PDB entry 5K7Y | X-ray diffraction, 1.79 A resolution | chain A

== Chain A ==
Molecule: Cytosolic purine 5'-nucleotidase
From: Homo sapiens
Notes: EC 3.1.3.5
UniProt: P49902 (5NTC_HUMAN); residue numbers follow UniProt; this construct covers 1-536
Sequence (555 residues; row label = number of the first residue in the row; numbers below 1 keep their minus sign (Met-18 is residue -18)):
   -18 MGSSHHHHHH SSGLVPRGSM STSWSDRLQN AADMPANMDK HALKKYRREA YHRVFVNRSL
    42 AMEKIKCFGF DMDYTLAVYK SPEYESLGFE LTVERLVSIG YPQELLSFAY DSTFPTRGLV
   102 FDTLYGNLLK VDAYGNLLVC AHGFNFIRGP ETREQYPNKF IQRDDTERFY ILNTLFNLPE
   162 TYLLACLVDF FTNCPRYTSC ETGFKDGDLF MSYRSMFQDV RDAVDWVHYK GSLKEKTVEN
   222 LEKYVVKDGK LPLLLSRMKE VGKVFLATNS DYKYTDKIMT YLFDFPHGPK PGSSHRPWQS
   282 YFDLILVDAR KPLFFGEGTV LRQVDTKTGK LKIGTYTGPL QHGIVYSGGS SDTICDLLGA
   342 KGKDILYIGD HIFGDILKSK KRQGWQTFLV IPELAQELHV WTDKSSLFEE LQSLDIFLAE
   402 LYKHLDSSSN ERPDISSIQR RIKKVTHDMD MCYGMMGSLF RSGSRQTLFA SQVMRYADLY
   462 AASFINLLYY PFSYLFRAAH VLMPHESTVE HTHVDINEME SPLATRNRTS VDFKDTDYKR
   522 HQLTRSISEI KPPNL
Not modelled in the structure: -18 to 2, 403-416, 489-536
Construct notes: initiating methionine (-18); expression tag (-17 to 0); engineered mutation Gln367 (Arg in P49902)
UniProt features mapped onto this chain:
  - active site: Asp52 (Nucleophile), Asp54 (Proton donor)
  - binding site (GMP): Asp52, Asp54, Arg202, Asp206, Lys215, Thr249, Asn250, Lys292
  - binding site (IMP): Asp52, Asp54, Arg202, Asp206, Lys215, Thr249, Asn250, Ser251, Lys292
  - binding site (Mg(2+)): Asp52, Asp54, Asp351
  - binding site ((2R)-2,3-bisphosphoglycerate): Arg144, Lys362, Tyr457
  - binding site (ATP): Arg144, Asn154, Gln453, Arg456
  - binding site (dATP): Arg144, Asn154, Gln453, Arg456
  - binding site (adenosine): Asn154, Met436, Gln453
  - binding site (P(1),P(4)-bis(5'-adenosyl) tetraphosphate): Asn154, Lys362, Gln453, Tyr457
  - modified residue (Phosphoserine): Ser418, Ser502, Ser511, Ser527
  - natural variant: Leu460 (L460P: In SPG45; uncertain significance)
  - mutagenesis: Asp52 (D52N: Loss of 5' nucleotidase activity)
What the authors report for this chain:
  - mutagenesis - R367Q: increased stability
  - contacts within the chain: Lys361-Asp459
  - conformationally variable residues (order/disorder transition): Gly355 to Gly365, Lys385 to Cys433, Tyr470 to His486
  - self-association interface (contacts with another copy of this molecule); pairs are residue here / residue on that copy: Asn117-Lys344
  - disease-associated variants - R367Q: increased catalytic activity on in the absence of ATP
  - disease-associated variants - R367Q: increased stability

== Summary ==
Curated annotation (UniProt) lists active-site residues Asp52 and Asp54, 8 GMP-binding residues, 9 IMP-binding
residues and 3 Mg2+-binding residues. From the paper: R367Q increases stability; conformational variability at
Gly355, Lys385 and Tyr470.
Chain A is Cytosolic purine 5'-nucleotidase (Homo sapiens); the structure, Crystal structure of enzyme in
purine metabolism, was determined by X-ray diffraction together with 5L4Z and 5L50 from the same study.
